2B0Q - chain A; structure by X-ray diffraction, 2.70 A resolution.

# Chain A
Name: Aminoglycoside 3'-phosphotransferase
Source organism: Enterococcus faecalis
Notes: EC 2.7.1.95
UniProt: P0A3Y5 (KKA3_ENTFA); residue numbers follow UniProt; this construct covers 2-264
Amino-acid sequence (263 residues; row label = number of the first residue in the row):
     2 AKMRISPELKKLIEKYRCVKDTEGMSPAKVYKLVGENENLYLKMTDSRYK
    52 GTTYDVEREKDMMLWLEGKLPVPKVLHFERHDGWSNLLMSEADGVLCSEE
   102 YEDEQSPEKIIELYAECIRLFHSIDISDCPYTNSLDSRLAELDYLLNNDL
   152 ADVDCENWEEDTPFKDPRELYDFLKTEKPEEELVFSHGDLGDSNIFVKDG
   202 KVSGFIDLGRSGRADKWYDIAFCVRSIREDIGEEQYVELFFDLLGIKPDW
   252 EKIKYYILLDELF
Ion coordination: Mg2+ site 1: Ser194, Asn195 (together with ADP); Mg2+ site 2: Asp208 (together with ADP)
Residues lining bound ligands:
  - ADP (adenosine-5'-diphosphate): Asp22, Glu24, Gly25, Met26, Ser27, Val31, Tyr42, Lys44, Glu60, Pro74, Met90, Ser91, Glu92, Ala93, Leu97, Ser194, Asn195, Phe197, Ile207, Asp208
  - neomycin (NMY): Glu24, Met26, Ser27, Ser99, Glu157, Asn158, Trp159, Glu160, Asp190, Asp193, Ser194, Asn195, Asp208, Arg211, Arg226, Glu230, Asp231, Asp261, Glu262, Phe264
Curated features (UniProtKB/Swiss-Prot):
  - active site: Asp190 (Proton acceptor)
From the paper describing this entry:
  - conformationally variable residues (loop rearrangement): Leu147 to Glu170
  - binding site for neomycin: Glu157, Asn158, Glu160, Asp190, Glu230, Asp231
  - catalytic residues: Asp190 (citing earlier work)

# Overview
Bound to chain A: neomycin and ADP. The Mg2+ site 1 is built by Ser194 and Asn195. UniProt lists active-site
residue Asp190. From the paper: the catalytic residue Asp190; a binding site for neomycin at Glu157, Asn158
and Glu160 among others.
Chain A is Aminoglycoside 3'-phosphotransferase (Enterococcus faecalis); the structure, Crystal Structure Of
3',5"-Aminoglycoside Phosphotransferase Type IIIa ADP Neomycin B Complex, was determined by X-ray diffraction
together with 1L8T from the same study.
